8Z07 - chains A and B of the 3 polymer chains in the assembly; structure by X-ray diffraction, 2.70 A resolution.

# Chain A
Name: MHC class I antigen
Source organism: Homo sapiens
Reference sequence: A0A143Y4R2 (A0A143Y4R2_HUMAN); residues 1-274 here correspond to UniProt positions 25-298 (UniProt number = residue number + 24)
Amino-acid sequence (274 residues; numbered 1 to 274; the number before each row is that of its first residue):
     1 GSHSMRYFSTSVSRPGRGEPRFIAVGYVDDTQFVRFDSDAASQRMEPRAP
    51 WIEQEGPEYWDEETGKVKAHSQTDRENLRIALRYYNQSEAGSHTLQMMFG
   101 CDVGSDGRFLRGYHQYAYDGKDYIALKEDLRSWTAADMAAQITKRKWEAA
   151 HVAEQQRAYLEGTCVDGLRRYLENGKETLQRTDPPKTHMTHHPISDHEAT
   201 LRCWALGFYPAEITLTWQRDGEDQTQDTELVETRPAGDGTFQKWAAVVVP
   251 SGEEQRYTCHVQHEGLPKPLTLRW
Disulfides: C101-C164, C203-C259

# Chain B
Name: Beta-2-microglobulin
Source organism: Homo sapiens
Reference sequence: P61769 (B2MG_HUMAN); residues 1-99 here correspond to UniProt positions 21-119 (UniProt number = residue number + 20)
Amino-acid sequence (99 residues; row label = number of the first residue in the row):
     1 IQRTPKIQVYSRHPAENGKSNFLNCYVSGFHPSDIEVDLLKNGERIEKVE
    51 HSDLSFSKDWSFYLLYYTEFTPTEKDEYACRVNHVTLSQPKIVKWDRDM
Disulfides: C25-C80
Swiss-Prot annotation at these positions:
  - modified residue: Q2 (Pyrrolidone carboxylic acid)
  - glycosylation: I1 (N-linked (Glc) (glycation) isoleucine), K19 (N-linked (Glc) (glycation) lysine), K41 (N-linked (Glc) (glycation) lysine), K48 (N-linked (Glc) (glycation) lysine), K58 (N-linked (Glc) (glycation) lysine), K91 (N-linked (Glc) (glycation) lysine), K94 (N-linked (Glc) (glycation) lysine)

# How chain A and chain B interact
Residue-residue contacts (53):
  F8(A) - S55(B)
  F8(A) - F56(B)  hydrophobic
  S9(A) - F56(B)
  T10(A) - F56(B)
  T10(A) - F62(B)
  V12(A) - S33(B)
  I23(A) - L54(B)  hydrophobic
  V25(A) - D53(B)
  V25(A) - L54(B)
  V25(A) - S55(B)
  Y27(A) - S55(B)  hydrogen bond
  Y27(A) - Y63(B)
  Q32(A) - D53(B)  hydrogen bond
  R35(A) - D53(B)  salt bridge
  R48(A) - D53(B)  salt bridge
  Q96(A) - H31(B)  hydrogen bond
  Q96(A) - F56(B)
  Q96(A) - W60(B)  hydrogen bond (side chain-backbone)
  Q96(A) - F62(B)
  M97(A) - F56(B)
  Q115(A) - W60(B)
  Y116(A) - W60(B)
  A117(A) - W60(B)  hydrophobic
  D119(A) - H31(B)
  G120(A) - R3(B)  hydrogen bond (backbone-side chain)
  G120(A) - H31(B)  hydrogen bond (backbone-side chain)
  G120(A) - W60(B)
  K121(A) - I1(B)
  D122(A) - W60(B)  hydrogen bond
  T190(A) - D98(B)  hydrogen bond
  H192(A) - D98(B)  salt bridge
  R202(A) - D98(B)  salt bridge
  R202(A) - M99(B)
  W204(A) - D98(B)  hydrogen bond
  W204(A) - M99(B)
  V231(A) - Q8(B)
  E232(A) - K6(B)  salt bridge
  E232(A) - Q8(B)  hydrogen bond (backbone-side chain)
  R234(A) - Q8(B)  hydrogen bond
  R234(A) - Y10(B)
  R234(A) - Y26(B)
  R234(A) - M99(B)  hydrogen bond (side chain-backbone)
  P235(A) - Y10(B)  hydrogen bond (backbone-side chain)
  P235(A) - N24(B)
  P235(A) - Y26(B)
  A236(A) - R12(B)  hydrogen bond (backbone-side chain)
  A236(A) - N24(B)  hydrogen bond (backbone-side chain)
  G237(A) - R12(B)
  D238(A) - R12(B)
  Q242(A) - Y10(B)
  Q242(A) - S11(B)
  Q242(A) - R12(B)  hydrogen bond (side chain-backbone)
  W244(A) - M99(B)  hydrogen bond (side chain-backbone)
Other interface residues (no listed pair), chain A (37 interface residues in all): R17, T94, M98, L206, T233
Other interface residues (no listed pair), chain B (25 interface residues in all): H13, P14, S28, D34, L65

# In short
Chain A and chain B form an interface of 37 and 25 residues respectively, with 17 hydrogen bonds and 5 salt
bridges. Among the polar pairs are R35(A)-D53(B), R48(A)-D53(B) and H192(A)-D98(B).
Here chain A is MHC class I antigen and chain B is Beta-2-microglobulin, both from Homo sapiens. Entry 8Z07
(The structure of HLA-A*2402 complex with peptide from SARS-CoV-2 S448-456 NYNYRYRLF(Delta/BA.5.2)) was
determined by X-ray diffraction, deposited together with 8YZR, 8YZW, 8YZZ, 8Z05, 8Z06 and 8Z08.
